Entry 7UT4 (electron microscopy, 3.90 A resolution); this record covers chains A and B.

== Chain A (and B) ==
Name: GEA2 isoform 1
Organism: Saccharomyces cerevisiae
Notes: chain B of this document is another copy of the same molecule, construct and numbering; everything in this record applies to it too
UniProt: A0A8H8ULJ2 (A0A8H8ULJ2_YEASX); numbering as in UniProt (aligned over 1-1459)
Sequence (1459 residues; numbered 1 to 1459; the number before each row is that of its first residue):
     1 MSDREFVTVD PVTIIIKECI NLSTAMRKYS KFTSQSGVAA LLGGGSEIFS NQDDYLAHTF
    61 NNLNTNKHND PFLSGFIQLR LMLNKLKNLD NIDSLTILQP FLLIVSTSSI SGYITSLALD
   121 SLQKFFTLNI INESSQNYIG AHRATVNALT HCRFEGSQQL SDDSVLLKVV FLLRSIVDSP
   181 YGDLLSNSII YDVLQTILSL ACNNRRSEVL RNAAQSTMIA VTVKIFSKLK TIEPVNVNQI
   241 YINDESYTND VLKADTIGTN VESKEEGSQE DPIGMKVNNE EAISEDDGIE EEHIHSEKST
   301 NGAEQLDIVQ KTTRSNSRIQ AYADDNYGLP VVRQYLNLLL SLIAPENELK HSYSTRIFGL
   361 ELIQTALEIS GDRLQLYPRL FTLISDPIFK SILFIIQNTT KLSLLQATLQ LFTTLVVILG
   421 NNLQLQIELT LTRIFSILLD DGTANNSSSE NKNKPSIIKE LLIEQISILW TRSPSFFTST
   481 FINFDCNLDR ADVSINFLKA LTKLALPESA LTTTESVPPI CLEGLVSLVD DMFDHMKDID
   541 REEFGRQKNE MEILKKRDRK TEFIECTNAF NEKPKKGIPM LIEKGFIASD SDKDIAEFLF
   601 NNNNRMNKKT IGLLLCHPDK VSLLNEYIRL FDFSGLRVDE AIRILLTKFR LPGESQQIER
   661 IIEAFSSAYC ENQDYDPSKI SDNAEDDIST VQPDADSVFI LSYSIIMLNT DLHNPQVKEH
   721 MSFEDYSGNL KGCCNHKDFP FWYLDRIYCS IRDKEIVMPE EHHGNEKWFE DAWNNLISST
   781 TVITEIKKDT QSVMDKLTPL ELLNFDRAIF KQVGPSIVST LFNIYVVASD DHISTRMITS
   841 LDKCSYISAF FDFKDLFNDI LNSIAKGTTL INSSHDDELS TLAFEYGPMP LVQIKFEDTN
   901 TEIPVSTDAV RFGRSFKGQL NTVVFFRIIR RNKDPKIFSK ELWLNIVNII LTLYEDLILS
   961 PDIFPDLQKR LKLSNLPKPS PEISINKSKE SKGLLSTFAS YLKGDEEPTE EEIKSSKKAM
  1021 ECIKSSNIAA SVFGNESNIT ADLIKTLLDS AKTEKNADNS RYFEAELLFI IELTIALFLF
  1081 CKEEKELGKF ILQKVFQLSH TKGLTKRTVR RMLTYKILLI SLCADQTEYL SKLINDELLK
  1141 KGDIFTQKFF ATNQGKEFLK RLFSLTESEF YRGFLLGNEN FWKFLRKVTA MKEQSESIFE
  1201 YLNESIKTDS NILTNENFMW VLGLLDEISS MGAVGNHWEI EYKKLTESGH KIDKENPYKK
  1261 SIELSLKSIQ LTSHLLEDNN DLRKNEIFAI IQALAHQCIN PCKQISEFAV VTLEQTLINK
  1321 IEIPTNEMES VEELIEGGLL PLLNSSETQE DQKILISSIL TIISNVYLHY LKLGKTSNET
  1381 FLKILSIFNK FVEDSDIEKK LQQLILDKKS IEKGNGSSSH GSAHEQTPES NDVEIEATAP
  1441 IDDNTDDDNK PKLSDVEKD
Not modelled in the structure: 1-10, 29-70, 261-321, 441-454, 873-888, 893-902, 988-1003, 1235-1258, 1418-1459
Reported in the primary citation:
  - conformationally variable residues (order/disorder transition): T781 to T798
  - mutagenesis - Y1001D: abolished growth
  - mutagenesis - Y1001D: unchanged expression
  - mutagenesis - Y1001D: unchanged catalytic activity on DeltaN17-Arf1
  - mutagenesis - Y1001D: abolished localization
  - mutagenesis - Y1001D: abolished catalytic activity on myristoylated-Arf1

== Chain A / chain B interface ==
Contacting residue pairs (62):
  V12(A) with R472(B)
  T13(A) with R472(B)
  I14(A) with E368(B)
  I16(A) with R472(B)
  K17(A) with Q410(B); T414(B), hydrogen bond; I468(B)
  I20(A) with Q465(B); I468(B), hydrophobic
  N21(A) with Q406(B); Q410(B)
  T24(A) with Q406(B)
  K28(A) with E464(B)
  R80(A) with I520(B)
  N84(A) with T471(B)
  K85(A) with W470(B); S527(B), hydrogen bond
  L86(A) with R472(B), hydrogen bond (backbone-side chain)
  K87(A) with R472(B)
  Q123(A) with S216(B)
  K124(A) with Q364(B)
  T127(A) with V223(B)
  L128(A) with E368(B); I369(B), hydrophobic
  D163(A) with V209(B)
  S164(A) with N212(B)
  L167(A) with V209(B), hydrophobic; A213(B), hydrophobic
  K168(A) with N212(B)
  F171(A) with F171(B), hydrophobic; R174(B); S216(B)
  R174(A) with F171(B)
  V209(A) with D163(B); L167(B), hydrophobic; V209(B), hydrophobic
  N212(A) with S164(B); K168(B), hydrogen bond
  A213(A) with L167(B), hydrophobic
  S216(A) with Q123(B), hydrogen bond; F171(B)
  V223(A) with T127(B)
  Q364(A) with K17(B); K124(B)
  E368(A) with I14(B)
  I369(A) with L128(B), hydrophobic
  Q406(A) with N21(B), hydrogen bond; T24(B)
  Q410(A) with K17(B), hydrogen bond (backbone-side chain)
  T413(A) with K17(B)
  T414(A) with K17(B)
  E464(A) with I20(B)
  Q465(A) with I20(B)
  I468(A) with K17(B); I20(B), hydrophobic
  T471(A) with N84(B)
  R472(A) with V12(B); T13(B); L83(B), hydrogen bond (side chain-backbone); N84(B), hydrogen bond (side chain-backbone); L86(B); K87(B)
Other interface residues (no listed pair), chain A (46 interface residues in all): L81, L83, T217, I520, E523
Other interface residues (no listed pair), chain B (53 interface residues in all): I16, S23, R80, L81, K85, N88, S175, I219, T413, V417, E460, E523, D530

== In short ==
46 residues of chain A face 53 of chain B across their interface, with 9 hydrogen bonds. Among the polar pairs
are K17(A)-T414(B), K85(A)-S527(B) and L86(A)-R472(B). From the paper: Y1001D of chain A abolishes growth;
conformational variability at T781(A).
Both chains are GEA2 isoform 1 (Saccharomyces cerevisiae). Entry 7UT4 (Gea2 closed/closed conformation
(composite structure)) was determined by electron microscopy (same publication as 7URO, 7URR and 7UTH).
